Entry 8HIF (electron microscopy, 3.50 A resolution); this record covers chains D3 and s6 of the 144 polymer chains in the assembly.

== Chain D3 ==
Name: Major capsid protein
Organism: Singapore grouper iridovirus
UniProt: Q5YFJ3 (Q5YFJ3_9VIRU); residue numbers follow UniProt; this construct covers 1-463
Amino-acid sequence (463 residues; numbered 1 to 463; the number before each row is that of its first residue):
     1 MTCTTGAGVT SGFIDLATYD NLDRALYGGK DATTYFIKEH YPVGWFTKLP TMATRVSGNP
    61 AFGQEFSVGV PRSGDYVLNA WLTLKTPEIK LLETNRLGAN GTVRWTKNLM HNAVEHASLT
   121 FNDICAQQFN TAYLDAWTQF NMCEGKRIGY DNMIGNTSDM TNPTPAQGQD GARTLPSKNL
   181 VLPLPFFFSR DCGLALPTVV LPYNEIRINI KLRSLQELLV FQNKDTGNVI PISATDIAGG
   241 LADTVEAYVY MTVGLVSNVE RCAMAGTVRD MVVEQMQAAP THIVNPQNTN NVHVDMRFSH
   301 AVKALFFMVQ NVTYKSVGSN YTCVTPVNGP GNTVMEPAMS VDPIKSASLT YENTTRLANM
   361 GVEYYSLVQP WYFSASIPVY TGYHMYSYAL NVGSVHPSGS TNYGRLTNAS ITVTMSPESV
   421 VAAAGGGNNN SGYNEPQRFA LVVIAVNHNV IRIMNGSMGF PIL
Disordered / not traced: 1

== Chain s6 ==
Name: VP38
Organism: Singapore grouper iridovirus
UniProt: Q5YFM7 (Q5YFM7_9VIRU); residues 1-170 here = UniProt positions 1-170
Amino-acid sequence (170 residues; numbered 1 to 170; the number before each row is that of its first residue):
     1 MIHNYAILIV TAAVVVWYYY KLYVVDKNGK KSLVRTRKHR NLESAARRDP ILKTYSKQDG
    61 TRSRKPKSTK KEPHWMDPQL MGSQTTQYSR NRGYGDPIRG DLPIVPDDGG WFATRANPAH
   121 HLHTGALSMI GGDASDCGST AVQQLIKKYE DKGCNNNGLN VMSSHYGGVM
Disordered / not traced: 1-76

== How chain D3 and chain s6 interact ==
Residue-residue contacts (30):
  R72(D3) - R92(s6)
  R72(D3) - G93(s6)  hydrogen bond (side chain-backbone)
  R72(D3) - Y94(s6)
  R72(D3) - G95(s6)
  S73(D3) - G95(s6)
  S73(D3) - D96(s6)
  D75(D3) - R99(s6)  salt bridge
  T198(D3) - Y94(s6)
  V199(D3) - L102(s6)  hydrophobic
  V200(D3) - I104(s6)
  L201(D3) - Y94(s6)
  P202(D3) - N91(s6)  hydrogen bond (backbone-side chain)
  P202(D3) - Y94(s6)  hydrophobic
  Y203(D3) - I104(s6)  hydrogen bond (side chain-backbone)
  Y203(D3) - P106(s6)
  Y203(D3) - A116(s6)
  Y203(D3) - L122(s6)
  N204(D3) - N91(s6)  hydrogen bond (backbone-side chain)
  N204(D3) - Y94(s6)  hydrogen bond (backbone-side chain)
  E205(D3) - R90(s6)  salt bridge
  E205(D3) - Y94(s6)
  I206(D3) - Y94(s6)  hydrogen bond (backbone-side chain)
  S257(D3) - V169(s6)
  V259(D3) - V169(s6)  hydrophobic
  R261(D3) - R99(s6)
  R261(D3) - L102(s6)
  C262(D3) - L102(s6)  hydrophobic
  N455(D3) - V105(s6)
  N455(D3) - D107(s6)
  G456(D3) - I104(s6)
Other interface residues (no listed pair), chain D3 (22 interface residues in all): W45, L255, V256, A265
Other interface residues (no listed pair), chain s6 (21 interface residues in all): G100, D101, T114, P118, H121

== Overview ==
22 residues of chain D3 face 21 of chain s6 across their interface; the contacts include 6 hydrogen bonds and
2 salt bridges. Polar pairs include D75(D3)-R99(s6), E205(D3)-R90(s6) and R72(D3)-G93(s6).
Here chain D3 is Major capsid protein and chain s6 is VP38, both from Singapore grouper iridovirus. Entry 8HIF
(One asymmetric unit of Singapore grouper iridovirus capsid) was determined by electron microscopy.
